PDB entry 9IRY | electron microscopy, 3.20 A resolution | chain A

== Chain A ==
Name: Solute carrier family 22 member 12
Organism: Homo sapiens
Reference sequence: Q96S37 (S22AC_HUMAN); numbering as in UniProt (aligned over 1-553)
Chain sequence (553 residues; row label = number of the first residue in the row):
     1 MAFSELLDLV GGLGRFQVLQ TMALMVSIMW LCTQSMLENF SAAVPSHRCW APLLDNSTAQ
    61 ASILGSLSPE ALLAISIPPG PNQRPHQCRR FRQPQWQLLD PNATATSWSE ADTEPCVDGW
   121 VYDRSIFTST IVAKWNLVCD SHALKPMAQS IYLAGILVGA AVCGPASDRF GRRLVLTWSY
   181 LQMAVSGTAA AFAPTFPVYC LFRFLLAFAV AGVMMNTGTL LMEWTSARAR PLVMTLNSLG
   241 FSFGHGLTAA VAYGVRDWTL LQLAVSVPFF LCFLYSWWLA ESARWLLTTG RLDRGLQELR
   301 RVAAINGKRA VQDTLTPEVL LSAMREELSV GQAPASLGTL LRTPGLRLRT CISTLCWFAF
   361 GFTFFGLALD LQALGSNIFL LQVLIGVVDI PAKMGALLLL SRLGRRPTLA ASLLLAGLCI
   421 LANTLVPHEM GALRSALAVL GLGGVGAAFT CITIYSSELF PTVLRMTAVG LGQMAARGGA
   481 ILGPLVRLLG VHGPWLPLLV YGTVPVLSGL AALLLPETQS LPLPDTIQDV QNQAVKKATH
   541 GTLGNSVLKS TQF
Disordered / not traced: 1-14, 56-64, 82-84, 98-110, 278-334, 518-553
Sequence notes: conflict V162 (Ala in Q96S37), S186 (Met in Q96S37), T195 (Ala in Q96S37), S226 (Ala in Q96S37), A264 (Val in Q96S37), R294 (Trp in Q96S37), R300 (Trp in Q96S37), R309 (Gly in Q96S37), V330 (Met in Q96S37), A333 (Pro in Q96S37), T343 (Met in Q96S37), L348 (Phe in Q96S37), V383 (Met in Q96S37), L384 (Phe in Q96S37), R402 (His in Q96S37)
UniProt features mapped onto this chain:
  - modified residue: T542 (Phosphothreonine)
  - glycosylation (N-linked (GlcNAc...) asparagine): N56, N102
Cystine bridges: C49-C116, C88-C139
Small-molecule neighbours: verinurad (A1AIJ): L31, S35, I156, M214, F241, W357, F360, F364, F365, K393, G446, F449, Q473, A476, R477
What the authors report for this chain:
  - conformationally variable residues (side-chain flip): F241
  - binding site for verinurad: S35, M214, F241, F360, F364, F365, K393, F449, R477
  - mutagenesis - M36T, K145A/R487A, F241A, F241S, R284A, F360A, F364L, F365A, F449L, R465A, Q473A: decreased catalytic activity on urate
  - mutagenesis - M214S: unchanged catalytic activity
  - mutagenesis - M214S: unchanged binding to verinurad
  - mutagenesis - F360T: decreased binding to verinurad
  - disease-associated variants - R477H, R477S: decreased catalytic activity (citing earlier work)
  - mutagenesis - K145A, N237A, F360T, F364Y, R487A: unchanged catalytic activity on urate
  - mutagenesis - R284A, R465A: decreased expression
  - mutagenesis - F241A, F360A: increased expression in response to urate
  - mutagenesis - F364A, F365A, F449A: decreased expression in response to urate
  - mutagenesis - F364A, F449A: abolished catalytic activity on urate

== In short ==
Ligands of chain A: verinurad. The paper reports a binding site for verinurad at S35, M214 and F241 among
others; M36T, K145A/R487A and F241A, among others, reduce catalytic activity on urate; 21 substitutions were
tested in all.
Chain A is Solute carrier family 22 member 12 (Homo sapiens); the structure, Structure of human URAT1 bound
with verinurad, was determined by electron microscopy together with 9IRW and 9IRX from the same study.
